PDB entry 6LAE | X-ray diffraction, 2.81 A resolution | chains A and C of the 4 polymer chains in the assembly

Chain A:
Name: DNA repair protein complementing XP-A cells
From: Homo sapiens
Reference sequence: P23025 (XPA_HUMAN); residue numbers follow UniProt; this construct covers 98-239
Sequence (145 residues; numbered 95 to 239; the number before each row is that of its first residue):
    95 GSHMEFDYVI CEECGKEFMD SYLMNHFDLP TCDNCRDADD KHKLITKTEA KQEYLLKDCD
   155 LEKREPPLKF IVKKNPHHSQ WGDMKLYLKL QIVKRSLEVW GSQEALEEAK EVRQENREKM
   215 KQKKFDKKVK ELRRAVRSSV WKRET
Unresolved in the structure: 95-100, 217-239
Construct notes: expression tag (95-97)
Ion coordination: Zn2+: Cys-105, Cys-108, Cys-126, Cys-129

Chain C:
Molecule: 11-nt DNA strand
Sequence (11 nucleotides; numbered 1 to 11; the number before each row is that of its first residue):
     1 GCATCTCGCC T

Interface between chain A and chain C:
Contacting residue pairs (6; chain A residue first):
  Lys-151(A) with DT4(C), salt bridge to the phosphate
  Gln-174(A) with DC10(C), sugar contact
  Trp-175(A) with DC10(C), base contact
  Gly-176(A) with DC10(C), base contact
  Arg-207(A) with DT6(C), salt bridge to the phosphate
  Arg-211(A) with DT6(C), salt bridge to the phosphate
Other interface residues (no listed pair), chain C (4 interface residues in all): DC5

In short:
6 residues of chain A face 4 of chain C across their interface, with 3 salt bridges. Among the polar pairs are
Lys-151(A)/DT4(C), Arg-207(A)/DT6(C) and Arg-211(A)/DT6(C). Cys-105(A), Cys-108(A), Cys-126(A) and Cys-129(A)
form the Zn2+ site.
Chain A is DNA repair protein complementing XP-A cells (Homo sapiens) and chain C is an 11-nt DNA strand; the
structure, Crystal structure of the DNA-binding domain of human XPA in complex with DNA, was determined by
X-ray diffraction.
